PDB entry 6BJJ | X-ray diffraction, 1.45 A resolution | chain A

# Chain A
Protein: ABO blood group (Transferase A, alpha 1-3-N-acetylgalactosaminyltransferase transferase B, alpha 1-3-galactosyltransferase)
Source organism: Homo sapiens
UniProt: D3HIC2 (D3HIC2_HUMAN); residues 64-354 here correspond to UniProt positions 54-344 (UniProt number = residue number - 10)
Chain sequence (294 residues; numbered 62 to 355; the number before each row is that of its first residue):
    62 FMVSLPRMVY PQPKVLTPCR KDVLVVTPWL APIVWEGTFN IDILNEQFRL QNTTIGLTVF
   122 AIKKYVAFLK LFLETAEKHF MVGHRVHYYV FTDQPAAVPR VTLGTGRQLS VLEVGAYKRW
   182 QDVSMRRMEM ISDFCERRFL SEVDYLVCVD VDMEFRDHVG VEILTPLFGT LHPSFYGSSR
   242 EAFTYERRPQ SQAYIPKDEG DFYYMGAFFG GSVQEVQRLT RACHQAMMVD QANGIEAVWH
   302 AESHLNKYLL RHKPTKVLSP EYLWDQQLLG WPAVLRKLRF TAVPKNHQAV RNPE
Disordered / not traced: 62-63, 177-194, 346-355
Construct notes: expression tag (62-63, 355); engineered mutation Ala302 (Asp292 in D3HIC2)
What the authors report for this chain:
  - mutagenesis - D302A: decreased binding to UDP-Gal
  - conformationally variable residues (order/disorder transition): Gly176 to Phe195, Pro345 to Pro354
  - mutagenesis - D302A: abolished catalytic activity

# In short
The paper reports that D302A reduces binding to UDP-Gal; conformational variability at Gly176 and Pro345.
Chain A is ABO blood group (Transferase A, alpha 1-3-N-acetylgalactosaminyltransferase transferase B, alpha
1-3-galactosyltransferase) (Homo sapiens); the structure, Human ABO(H) blood group glycosyltransferase GTB
D302A mutant, was determined by X-ray diffraction together with 6BJI, 6BJK, 6BJL and 6BJM from the same study.
